Entry 2FJD (X-ray diffraction, 1.84 A resolution); this record covers chains A and D of the 4 polymer chains in the assembly.

[Chain A]
Molecule: adenylylsulfate reductase, subunit A
From: Archaeoglobus fulgidus
Notes: EC 1.8.99.2
Reference sequence: O28603 (O28603_ARCFU); numbering as in UniProt (aligned over 1-643)
Sequence (643 residues; numbered 1 to 643; the number before each row is that of its first residue):
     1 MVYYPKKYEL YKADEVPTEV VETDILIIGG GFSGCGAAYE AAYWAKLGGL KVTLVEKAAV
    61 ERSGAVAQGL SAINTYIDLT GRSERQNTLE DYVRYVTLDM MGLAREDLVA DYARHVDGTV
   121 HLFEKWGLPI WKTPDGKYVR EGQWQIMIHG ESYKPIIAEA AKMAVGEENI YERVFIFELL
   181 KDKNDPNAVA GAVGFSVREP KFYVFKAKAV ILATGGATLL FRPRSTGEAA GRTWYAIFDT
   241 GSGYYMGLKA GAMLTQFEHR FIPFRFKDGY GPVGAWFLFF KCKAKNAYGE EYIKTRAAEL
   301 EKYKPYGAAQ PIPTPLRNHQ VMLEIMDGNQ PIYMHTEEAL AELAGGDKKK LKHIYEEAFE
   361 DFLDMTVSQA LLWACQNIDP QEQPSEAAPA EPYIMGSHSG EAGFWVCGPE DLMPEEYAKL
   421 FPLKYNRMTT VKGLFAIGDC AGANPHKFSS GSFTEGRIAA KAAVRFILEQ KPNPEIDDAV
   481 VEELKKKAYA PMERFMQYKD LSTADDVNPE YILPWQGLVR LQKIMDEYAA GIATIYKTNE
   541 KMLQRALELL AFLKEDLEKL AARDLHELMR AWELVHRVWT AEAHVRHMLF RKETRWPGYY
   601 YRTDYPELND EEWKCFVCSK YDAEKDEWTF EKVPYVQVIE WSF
Unresolved in the structure: 1
Residues lining bound ligands: N5-sulfono flavin-adenine dinucleotide (SFD; (S)-10-((2S,3S,4R)-5-((S)-((S)-(((2R,3S,4R,5R)-5-(6-amino-9H-purin-9-yl)-3,4-dihydroxy-tetrahydrofuran-2-yl)methoxy)(hydroxy)phosphoryloxy)(hydroxy)phosphoryloxy)-2,3,4-trihydroxypentyl)-7,8-dimethyl-2,4-dioxo-2,3,4,4a-tetrahydrobenzo[g]pteridine-5(10h)-sulfonic acid): I28, G29, G30, G31, F32, S33, G34, V55, E56, K57, S63, G64, A65, V66, L70, S71, A72, I73, N74, V174, F175, I176, A213, T214, G215, W234, Y235, A236, F238, D239, S242, M246, R265, P272, M365, T366, S397, H398, G438, D439, F448, S449, S450, S452, H576

[Chain D]
Molecule: adenylylsulfate reductase, subunit B
From: Archaeoglobus fulgidus
Notes: EC 1.8.99.2
Reference sequence: O28604 (O28604_ARCFU); residues 2701-2850 here correspond to UniProt positions 1-150 (UniProt number = residue number - 2700)
Sequence (150 residues; row label = number of the first residue in the row):
  2701 MPSFVNPEKC DGCKALERTA CEYICPNDLM TLDKEKMKAY NREPDMCWEC YSCVKMCPQG
  2761 AIDVRGYVDY SPLGGACVPM RGTSDIMWTV KYRNGKVLRF KFAIRTTPWG SIQPFEGFPE
  2821 PTEEALKSEL LAGEPEIIGT SEFPQVKKKA
Unresolved in the structure: 2701
Ion coordination: 4Fe-4S cluster Fe site 1: C2710, C2713, C2721, C2757; 4Fe-4S cluster Fe site 2: C2725, C2747, C2750, C2753
Residues lining bound ligands:
  - 4Fe-4S cluster (SF4), molecule 1: S2703, C2725, P2726, L2729, M2730, N2741, C2747, W2748, E2749, C2750, Y2751, S2752, C2753
  - 4Fe-4S cluster (SF4), molecule 2: V2705, C2710, D2711, G2712, C2713, T2719, A2720, C2721, L2732, A2739, C2757, P2758, Q2759, A2761, I2762

[Interface between chain A and chain D]
Contacting residue pairs - 39 pairs, chain A then chain D:
  D500(A) - P2707(D)
  L501(A) - F2704(D)
  L501(A) - V2705(D)
  L501(A) - N2706(D)
  L501(A) - P2707(D)
  S502(A) - F2704(D)
  S502(A) - V2705(D)
  S502(A) - P2707(D)
  T503(A) - V2705(D)  hydrogen bond (backbone-backbone)
  T503(A) - P2707(D)
  T503(A) - K2736(D)
  T503(A) - A2739(D)  hydrogen bond (side chain-backbone)
  T503(A) - Y2740(D)
  D506(A) - R2765(D)  hydrogen bond (backbone-side chain)
  V507(A) - S2703(D)
  V507(A) - F2704(D)  hydrophobic
  V507(A) - P2744(D)  hydrophobic
  V507(A) - R2765(D)
  N508(A) - R2765(D)  hydrogen bond (backbone-side chain)
  P509(A) - F2704(D)
  P509(A) - R2765(D)
  P509(A) - L2773(D)
  I512(A) - L2773(D)  hydrophobic
  Q516(A) - R2765(D)
  Q516(A) - V2768(D)
  V519(A) - D2769(D)
  R520(A) - V2768(D)
  R520(A) - D2769(D)
  R520(A) - S2771(D)
  R520(A) - P2772(D)
  K523(A) - D2769(D)
  K523(A) - Y2770(D)
  F552(A) - P2772(D)  hydrophobic
  F552(A) - R2793(D)
  E555(A) - R2793(D)  salt bridge
  D556(A) - P2772(D)
  D556(A) - L2773(D)  hydrogen bond (side chain-backbone)
  D556(A) - R2793(D)  salt bridge
  K559(A) - L2773(D)
Also at the interface, not in a pair above, chain A (19 interface residues in all): E510, Y511
Also at the interface, not in a pair above, chain D (19 interface residues in all): P2702, K2738

[Summary]
Chain A and chain D each contribute 19 residues to their interface, with 5 hydrogen bonds and 2 salt bridges.
Polar contacts include E555(A)-R2793(D), D556(A)-R2793(D) and T503(A)-A2739(D). Bound to chain A: N5-sulfono
flavin-adenine dinucleotide. Bound to chain D: 4Fe-4S cluster.
Here chain A is adenylylsulfate reductase, subunit A and chain D is adenylylsulfate reductase, subunit B, both
from Archaeoglobus fulgidus. Entry 2FJD (adenosine-5-phosphosulfate reductase in complex with sulfite
(covalent adduct)) was determined by X-ray diffraction together with 2FJA, 2FJB and 2FJE from the same study.
